PDB entry 8GMT | electron microscopy, 3.31 A resolution | chains S and G of the 5 polymer chains in the assembly

== Chain S ==
Molecule: 6-nt DNA strand
Sequence (6 nucleotides; numbered 7 to 12; the number before each row is that of its first residue):
     7 TTTTTT

== Chain G ==
Protein: Protein RecA
Organism: Escherichia coli
UniProt: A0A485JBB4 (A0A485JBB4_ECOLX); residues 0-352 here correspond to UniProt positions 1-353 (UniProt number = residue number + 1)
Chain sequence (353 residues; numbered 0 to 352; the number before each row is that of its first residue; numbering starts at 0):
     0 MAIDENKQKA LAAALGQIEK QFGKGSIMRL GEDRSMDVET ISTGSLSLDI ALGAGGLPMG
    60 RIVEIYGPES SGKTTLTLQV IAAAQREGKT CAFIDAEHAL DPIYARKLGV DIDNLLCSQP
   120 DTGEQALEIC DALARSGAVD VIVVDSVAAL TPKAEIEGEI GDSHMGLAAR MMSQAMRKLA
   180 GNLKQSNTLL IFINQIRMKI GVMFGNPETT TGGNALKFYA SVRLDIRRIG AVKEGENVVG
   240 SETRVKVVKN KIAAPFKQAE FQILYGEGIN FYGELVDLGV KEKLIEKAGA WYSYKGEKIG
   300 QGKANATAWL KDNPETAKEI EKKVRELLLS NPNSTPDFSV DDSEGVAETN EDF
Disordered / not traced: 0, 334-352
Metal / ion sites: Mg2+: Thr73 (together with ATP-gamma-S)
Ligand contacts: ATP-gamma-S (AGS; phosphothiophosphoric acid-adenylate ester): Glu68, Ser69, Ser70, Gly71, Lys72, Thr73, Thr74, Glu96, Asp100, Tyr103, Tyr264
From the paper describing this entry:
  - mutagenesis - F203A: decreased catalytic activity with DNA polymerase V subunit UmuD

== Chain S / chain G interface ==
Residue-residue contacts - 16 pairs, chain S then chain G:
  DT7(S) - Ala168(G)  sugar contact
  DT7(S) - Arg169(G)  hydrogen bond to the phosphate
  DT7(S) - Gly212(G)  phosphate contact
  DT7(S) - Asn213(G)  hydrogen bond to the phosphate
  DT8(S) - Gly211(G)  phosphate contact
  DT8(S) - Gly212(G)  phosphate contact
  DT9(S) - Arg196(G)  phosphate contact
  DT9(S) - Met197(G)  sugar contact
  DT9(S) - Lys198(G)  base contact
  DT9(S) - Ile199(G)  base contact
  DT9(S) - Thr210(G)  phosphate contact
  DT10(S) - Arg196(G)  phosphate contact
  DT10(S) - Met197(G)  hydrogen bond to the phosphate
  DT10(S) - Lys198(G)  base contact
  DT10(S) - Ile199(G)  base contact
  DT10(S) - Gly200(G)  base contact
Interface residues without a listed pair, chain G (15 interface residues in all): Met164, Gly165, Thr209, Ala214

== In short ==
4 residues of chain S and 15 residues of chain G are in contact; the contacts include 3 hydrogen bonds. Polar
contacts include DT7(S)-Arg169(G), DT7(S)-Asn213(G) and DT10(S)-Met197(G). Bound to chain G: ATP-gamma-S. The
paper reports that F203A of chain G reduces catalytic activity with DNA polymerase V subunit UmuD.
Chain S is a 6-nt DNA strand and chain G is Protein RecA (Escherichia coli); the structure, Structure of UmuD
in complex with RecA filament, was determined by electron microscopy together with 7YWA, 8GMS and 8GMU from
the same study.
